7AM2 - chains N and 1 of the 78 polymer chains in the assembly; structure by electron microscopy, 3.40 A resolution.

# Chain N
Name: uL23m
From: Leishmania tarentolae
Reference sequence: Q4QA05 (Q4QA05_LEIMA); numbering as in UniProt (aligned over 1-252)
Amino-acid sequence (252 residues; numbered 1 to 252; the number before each row is that of its first residue):
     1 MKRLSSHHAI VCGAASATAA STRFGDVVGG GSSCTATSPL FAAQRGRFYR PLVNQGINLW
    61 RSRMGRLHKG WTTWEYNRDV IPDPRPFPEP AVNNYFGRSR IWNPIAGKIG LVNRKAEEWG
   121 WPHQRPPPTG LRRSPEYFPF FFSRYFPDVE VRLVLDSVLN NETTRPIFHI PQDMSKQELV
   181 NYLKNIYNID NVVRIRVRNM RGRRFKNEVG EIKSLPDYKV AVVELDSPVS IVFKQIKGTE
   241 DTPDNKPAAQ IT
Not modelled in the structure: 1-46, 236-252

# Chain 1
Molecule: Ribosomal RNA
From: Leishmania tarentolae
Sequence (19000 nucleotides; numbered -1268 to 17729 plus 104 insertion-coded residues; 102 numbers in that range are skipped by the numbering (no residue carries them; nothing is unmodelled there); the number before each row is that of its first residue; a row labelled like 434A-434I holds insertion residues (434A, then the next letters in order); numbers below 1 keep their minus sign (U-1268 is residue -1268)):
 -1268 UUUCAAAAAU UGACUAAUUU UGAUAUUGUU UUGGCUCUGG ACUAAUUAAU UCUCCUUUAA
 -1208 UUUUAUUAUC UAAAAUUUGC AUACUUACAU AUUAAAGUAG UUAGUUUAGA UAUGAAAAUU
 -1148 AGUUAGAUUU CCAUUUGAAU UAGUUAUGUU AAAUAUAGAA UUAGUUAGGG UUGAUAAUGA
 -1088 AAUCAAUUAA GUUUAUAUAU AAAGUUAGUU AGUCAAUAUG AAUUUUUUUG CAAACAUUUC
 -1028 CGGUUGACUU CAUGUGAUUA CACGUACUCC GUUUUGUUUU UAUGUGUCAU GAUUUGCAUU
  -968 GAUUUUUUCG CAACCACACC AUAAAUCUAA UAUACUCAAC AGCACCUACC AAGAGUUAAA
  -908 AAUGAAAUUA AAUAAAAAUA AAAAAUAAAA UAAAAAUAAA AUAAAAAUAA AUUUAAAAAU
  -848 AAAAAUAAGU UUAAAAAAUA AAUUAAAAUA AAAAAUUAUA AAAUGGAAAU UGAAAAAUAA
  -788 AUUACAAAUA AAAGAUUAAA UUUGAAUUAA UUACAGAAAU UAGACACAAC ACGCCCGAUC
  -728 GAUUUCAUGC AUACACUUUU ACUUCGUUUU CGGUUUACGU UUUGUUGUUU GUAUUGGCUC
  -668 GAUGGAUGAA UAUAAAAAGC UUAAAUACAA AAUUUCCAAC AAUUGGAUAA GCAAGAGUUA
  -608 AAAAAUGAAA UUAAAUAAAA AUAAAAAAUA AAAUAAAAUA AAAUUAAAAU AAAAUAAAAA
  -548 AUAAAAAAUU AAAAAUAAAA UUAAAAUAAA AAGUUAGAAA AUAAAAAAUU UAAAAAAUAU
  -488 AAUUUGAAAA AUAAAUUACA AAUAAAAGAU UAAAUUUGAA UUAAUUGCAG ACACUAGACA
  -428 CACAUUUCCG AUCGAUUUCA CGUAUACAUU UGUACUUCGU UUUUGGUUUA UGUUUUGUUG
  -368 UUUGCACUGA UCGAGCAAAA UUUUUAUUUU AUAUAUAAUU UAAACUUUUG UUGUUGUUUG
  -308 UUAGUAAGCA AAAAUAUUUA UGUCAUUUUA AUAUUAUUUA UGUACUUACU AUUAUUUUGA
  -248 UAAAUUUUAA CUUUAAAUAG CAUAAAAACU ACAAUCAAUA AAGCAUAAAA AAAUUUAUUU
  -188 AUGAUUAUAU UAAUAUAAAA UGACCUAAUA UAAUGAAAAU ACUUUAGUGU UAAGUUAUUU
  -128 GUUUUAUUAU GAAAUAAGUU GCACUAUUUA UUGAAUUAAU AAAGAAAGAA UAGAAAUAAA
   -68 UAAGUUAUAA UAUCUUUAAU UUAUUUAUAA UUUCUUUGCA UUUGUAUUUA GUGUGAGUUU
    -8 ACAUUUAAUU UUAUAUUAUU UUAGUGUUAG UAUAUAUUUA AAUUUAAUCA AAGUUAUUAU
    52 UAAAUAAUAU UGAUUUUGGA UGAAUUUAAU UUUUAAUUAU AUUUUUGAAU UUUAAUUUUA
   112 UUAUUUUGAU UUAAUAUUUU UAAAAUAUUA UAUAUUUUAG AUUUAAAUUU GUUGUUUUAU
   172 AUUUAGUUUA AUGUUUAUAA AUUGAUAAUU AAUUUGUUUU AUUUUAAAGU UUUUAUGAAC
   232 UGUGAUUUAU AGUUUAUUAU UUUUAGUUUA AUGUUUAAAU AUUUAACUAG UGAUGGCACA
   292 GUUGUUCUAU AUGUACCUAU AAAAAAUAGU AAAAUUAUUU UAAUUAAAUU AAUAAAUAAU
   352 UAUUAAACUA AUUUUAUAUU AAUAUUAUGA AAAAUU
   389 UAAAAAUUAU UUUUUUUUUU UAAUUUUUAU AUAUUGAAGU AAUAUG
434A-434I UAUUGAAUU
   443 GAAUAUUAAA AAUACAAAUU UAAUUUGUAA UUAAUAAAUA UAUUUUAUUU UAAUAGAUGU
   503 UUAAUGUUAA UUAAUUUAUU AUUUUAAUAU UUAAUAUUUG UUUAUACAAA AGUAACUUUU
   563 UUUGAAUAUA AAGAAUUAUU AUUAUAAAUA UUAUUUUAAA AAUAUAAAAA UAUUGUUAAU
   623 AAAAUUAUCA AGUUUCAAAA GCGUUUAUUA AAUGCGUCGG UCUAAGUAUU AUAUUUAAGA
   683 UUAUUCUUGU AUAUAGAUUU UUAUUUUAAU AAUUCUACAU AAUUAAAAAU UAACCUCAAA
   743 UUAUAUUUAU UAGUAGCAUA GUAAUUUAUU AACUGAUUAU UAAAGCGUUC CAUAGAAAAU
   803 UUUAAAAUUA UAACAAUCUA AAUAAAUAAU AAAUUAAAAU AAAAAUUUUA AAAAAAAUUA
   863 AAAAAUUAAA AUAGGGCAAG UCCUACUCUC CUUUACAAAG AGAACGUUUA UAUGUAAUUG
   923 UAUGUUUGAU UGGGGCAAUA CUAUAUCUAU UUAUAUAGAA AAAGAACUAU AUUUAUUGAA
   983 AUAAUAAAAG G
993A-993Z UUCGAGCAGGUUAACAAGCAUUAAUA
994A-994Z CUAAAUGUGUUUCAUCGUCUACUUAU
995A-995Z UGCUAAAUUAUAAUUGAUUGUUCAUC
996A-996Q AAAAAAGCAAUUCGUUA
  1087 GUUGGGUUUU AAAAUCGUUG UAAAGCAGAU UUGUUUAUAU AUUUAAUUUU UGUAUAUAGU
  1147 UAAAAAUUAA UAUUAGUACG CAAGGAUUCA UUAUUUGUAA UUUAAAUAUA UUAAAUGUUA
  1207 UUUUAUUAAA UAAAAUAAAA UAAGUCAAUU GUUAUUAUUC AUAUUAAUUU UUUUAAAAGU
  1267 UUUUUAAUUU UAUAUUAGUU UAUUUGUUUA AAAAGUAUCU AAUUAAUUCA UUAUUUAGGA
  1327 AUAGUUAAUA AUAAUUUAUA AUUCUGAUUA GAUUUGUUUG UUAAUGCUAU UAAAGGGGUG
  1387 UGGAAAAAGU GUUAAAUUUU UGAUAUAUUU AAAUAAUAAA UAAAAUAUAA CUUAUUAGUC
  1447 AGAAAUGGAU GCCAGCCGUU GCGGUAAUUU CUAUGCUUUU AAAUAUUAUA CAUUUAUUUU
  1507 AUAAAUUUGU UACUAUAUAU UUUUAGUCAA UAAAACUAAU AAUUAUUUUU AUUUGUUUUU
  1567 AAACACCGUU UGGUAUAUGC AAAUAAAAAA UGACAUUAAU UAUUAAUUAU AUUAUAUUAU
  1627 AUUUAUUCAU UUAAGUCAAC AAUAUCUAUU UACUGUUUUU GACAACAUGA UAAGGAUUAU
  1687 AAAUGGUAUU GCAAAUUUUA UAAUCAAAAC UAAUUUAUUA UAUUAAAUUA GCAUGUUUAG
  1747 AUAAAACAAU AAAUUUAGAA GGUAUUGUUG CCCACCAUUC UUUGUAAUAA AGACAACGUG
  1807 CAGUAAUUAA UGUAUUUAUA AAAAUAUAUU UUUUAAUGUU AAAUUUUCGU UGCCUUUUUU
  1867 AUUAUUUAGA AAAUUUAUGA AUUUAUACAA AUCAAUAAUG AAAAUUAUAG UAUUAUUAUU
  1927 UAUGAGGAGA AUUUUCGGAA GGAGGGAUUU UCGGACCAGG AAUGUCCAGA GAGGUUUCGG
  1987 GCAUCAGCGA UUGAUUUUGG GAGAACGGAG CCGCCGAGUG AAAUUUGCCC AGAGCAGAGU
  2047 CGGGAGAAGA GUGGAUCGAC CGAAGAAAAG ACCGUUUUUC GGAAGGGGAG CAGGUCCAAC
  2107 CGAUUUUUUU GCCAACUUGC ACAGGAGGGA GCCAGAAGCG CACUCAAAGU UAGUUUUGGG
  2167 AGAUUUGAAG GGAGAAAUUU CCGAGUUUAU UCAUAUAUUU UUUAGUUUGU GUUAGCAAAU
  2227 UUUGAAAUAC AACUUUUUUG CAAAUUGGAA GAAAACCUCC CAAAUGUAGC UUCCCAAUCU
  2287 UCCUCUCUAA UCCAUUCCCA ACGGUCUUUC CCCCAUCAUC CUCAGAUGUC UCUUCCCCCC
  2347 CAAAAAAUCC UAAAAAUCCA AGUUCAUCUC GCUCUCUCUC CCCUCAAUUU CCUUAAAAAC
  2407 UCGCUUCCUA AACUUAUCCC GAAAACCCCG CUCUUCUUCC CUCUAAAUCU UUAUCUCCUC
  2467 CCCUCCAAAU CUCCCUCAAA UCUCUCCUCU CUUCUCCCGA AACUUUAAUC UUUUUAUUUU
  2527 AUAAAUAAAU UUGGUAUUUA AAAUAUUAUA AUUAAAUAUU CUAAAUUAUU UAAUAAUAUU
  2587 AGAAAUGAAU ACUUUAUUAA AAUAAUAUUA AUGUGUAAUA UAUUUAAUCA UAUUAGAAUU
  2647 CCGUUUAAAU UGAAAUAUAU UGAAUUGUAA UUAUCAAUAC AAUAUAAGUU AUUAAAUAAU
  2707 AAUUUAAUUU UAUAUGUUUU AUAAUUGUAA UUAUUUAGUU UUGAAAGUUU AUAUAUAAAC
  2767 AAGAUAUAAC CUUUUUAUUU UUUAAUACAA UUUUAAAUGA AAUUUAUGAU UUAUUAUUAU
  2827 UAAAUAUUAC UGGCAGACUA CAUGAAAAAU AUAAAAAGGC AUUUGUAUAG GUUUACUUUU
  2887 GGACCUCAAC AUCCUGCAGC UCAUGGCGUU UUAUGUUGUU UAUUAUAUCU UUCUGGAGAA
  2947 UAUAUAGUUU AUAUUGAUGU AAUAAUUGGU UAUUUGCAUC GUGGUACAGA AAAGUUAUGU
  3007 GAAUAUAAAA CUGUAGAACA GUGUUUACCG AUGAAGACUG GAUUAUGUGA GUGUCGUUUG
  3067 CAACGAGCAU UUACUGUCAU UGUGUUUUGA GUAUAUGUUG AGGUGUUGUC UUGCUAUUCG
  3127 CUGUGCAUUU AUGCGUUUAU UAAUGUGUGA GUUUACGCGU UGUUUCAAUG GACUUCUUUG
  3187 UUGCUCUUGU AUGGUUAUGG AUAUAGGAUC AUUGUCGCCA AUGCUUUGAU CGUUUGAAGA
  3247 ACGUGAUAAG UUGAUGACUU UUUUUGAUUU GUGUUGUGGU UGUAGAAUGC AUUUAGCAUU
  3307 UAUGUGCUUA UUAGGUUUAC UUGAUGAUUU UGUAUUUGGG UUUAUAGAUU UUUUAUUGAU
  3367 GUUGUGUAUA UCAUGUUUAU UUGUUUUAGA UUUAUAUGAU UUGCUUUUUA UUGGAAAUAG
  3427 ACUUUUAUAU UUGCGUUUGC GCGGGUUAGC AUUUUUUGAU GUUUUUGAUU UAUGUUUUAA
  3487 UAGUAUAAGU GGUUGUUUGU CUAGAUCGUU GGGUAUGGUA UGAGAUGUUA GAUUAUAUAG
  3547 UUGUUACGAA UUAUAUUUUA UGUUAGUUUU UGAUUAUUGU UUUUGUUAUU UAGGUGAUGC
  3607 AUUUGAUAGA CUUUUUUUGC GACUUUUUGA UAUGCGUAUG AGUAUACUUC UAUGUAAACA
  3667 AUGCUUUUUU GUAGGUUUUU UUGUCUUUGG AUUUGUGUGU UUAUUUGAUU AUAUGUAUGU
  3727 UGAUGUAACU AUAGAAACUA UAAUUAGUUU AUUUUAUAGU UUAUGAUGUU GCAUAUUACC
  3787 AGGAUGUUCA UUUGCUAAUG UUGAACAUCC UAAAGGCGAA UACAGUAUUU UUUUAUGUUU
  3847 UUUAUAUGGA UUUAUAUCAC GUUUACGUAU ACGUUGUGCA GAUUUUGUGC AUAUUUGUUU
  3907 AUUAGAUGUG AUGAUGCGAG GGUUUAUGUU GCACGACUUA GUAGCAGUUA UUGGUAAUGU
  3967 UGAUGUUGUU UUUGGUUCUG UAGAUCGAUA AGCUAUUUAU UUAUAUACAA AAAUGAAAGA
  4027 UGAAUCUAAA AAUUGGUGCG GAGGGGUUUG AUUUUUGUUG GGGUUCUGUC UUACCUGCUA
  4087 UUUGUAUAGU UUAUUUAACU UUUUGUUUAU GUGGAUUAUU UUGUAUUAUG UUUGGUAGUU
  4147 UUGUUUUUAU UGAUUAUUGU UUUAUUUGUU UUUUUUCUUG UCUUGUAUUU UGUUUAGUAU
  4207 GCUUGUUGUG CGAUUUAUUU GUAGAUUCAU UACGGGGUUU GUUUGAUGUU UGUUGUUUUA
  4267 UACGUUGUAU UCAAUAUUGU UUUGUAUGGU UUAUAAUUAG UGAAUUACUU CUUUUUUUAU
  4327 CUUUAUUUUA UGUAGUUUUC AGUUUAGUUU UAUUUGUGAG UGUUGAAUUU GCAUUUGUAU
  4387 UUGUUAUGCC UAUUAUGUUU AGUUGUUUAA UUUGUGAUUU UGGUUUUGUA UUUUAUUGAU
  4447 AUUUUAUUGA UAUUUUUAAU UUAUUAAUUA AUACAUUUUU AUUAUUUGUA AGUGGUUUAU
  4507 UUGUUAAUUU UGUUUUAUUU UUAUUUUGAU UUCGUUUUUU UUUAUGUGUU UUAUUUAUGU
  4567 UAUGAGUCGG UAUAUUAUUU GGCUUUUUGU UUAUGUGAAA UCAAGUUUGA GAGUUUUCAU
  4627 UAUUAUUUGU GACUUGUAGU UGUGGCGUAU UUGGAUCAAU ACUUUUUUUA AUCGAUUUAU
  4687 UGCAUUUUAG UCAUGUCUUU UUAGGUAUAU UUUUGUUAUU UUUAUGUUUU AGUCGUUGUU
  4747 UUAAUUUUUU AUGUAUGGAU ACACGUUUUG UAUUUCUAUA UGUAGUGUGC CUAUAUUGGC
  4807 AUUUUGUUGA UUGCGUUUGA UUUUUUUUAU UACGAUUUGU AUAUUUUGAU GUUUUAAGUG
  4867 UGGUUUACUU AUAUGCAUAA AGGCUCAAUU UUGAAUUUUU AAAUUUUAUU CUAAAAAGCG
  4927 GAGAGGAAAG AAAAGGCUUU UAACUUCAGG UUGUUUAUUG CGUAUUUAUG GUGUGGGUUU
  4987 UAGUUUAGGU UUUUUUAUUU GUAUGCAGAU AAUUUGUGGU GUGUGUUUAG CAUGAUUAUU
  5047 UUUUAGUUGU UUUAUAUGUA CUAAUUGAUA UUUUGUUUUA UUUUUGUGAG AUUUUGAUUU
  5107 GGGAUUUGUA AUACGAAGCA CACAUAUUUG UUUUACAUCG UUGUUAUUUU UUCUUCUUUA
  5167 UGUUCAUAUA UUUAAGUGUA UAGUAUUAAU AAUUUUAUUU GAUACACAUA UUUUAGUAUG
  5227 GGUGGUAGGU UUUGUGAUAU AUAUAUUUAU AGUAAUAAUA GGUUUUAUUG GCUAUGUUUU
  5287 ACCAUGUACA AUGAUGUCGU AUUGGGGUUU AACAGUGUUC AGUAACAUUU UAGCAACUGU
  5347 CCCAGUUAUU GGUACUUGAC UUUGUUAUUG AAUAUGAGGU AGUGAGUAUA UUAAUGAUUU
  5407 UACAUUGUUA AAAUUACAUG UGUUGCAUGU GCUAUUACCU UUUGUAUUAA UACUUGUAAU
  5467 AUUUAUGCAU UUGUUUUGUU UACAUUAUUU UAUGAGUUCA GAUGGUUUUU GUGAUCGAUU
  5527 UGCAUUUUAU UGCGAACGUU UAUGUUUUUG UAUGUGAUUU UAUUUACGAG AUAUGUUUUU
  5587 GGCUUUUUUG AUAUUAUUUU UUGUAAUUUA UUUUAUUUUU AUAAAUUGAU AUUUUGUUUU
  5647 UCAUGAAGAA UCUUGAGUUA UAGUUGAUAC AUUAAAAACA UCUGAUAAGA UUCUUCCUGA
  5707 GUGAUUUUUU UUAUUUUUAU UUGGUUUUUU AAAAGCUGUA CCAGAUAAAU UUACUGGUUU
  5767 AUUAUUAAUG GUUAUUUUAU UAUUUUCCUU AUUUUUGUUU AUAUUAAAUU GCAUAUUAUG
  5827 AUUUGUUUAU UGUAGAAGUU CAUUGUUGUG AUUUACAUAU UCAUUAGUUU UAUUUUAUAG
  5887 UAUAUUUAUG AGUGGUUUUU UAGCACUGUA UGUUAUAUUA GCAUAUCCUA UAUGAAUGGA
  5947 AUUACAAUUU UGAGUGUUGC UUUUGUUUAU GUUAGUUGUA UGUAGAUUAG AUUAAAAAUU
  6007 UAUAUAUUUU UUAUUAAGCG UUAAUAUAUU AAAUUUUAUU UAGAAUAGUA UUAAUAAUCA
  6067 AAGGGUUGGA AGAAAUUUGC GAAAGAAAGG GAUCUUAGAA AGGAAAUUUU AGUUUAAGAC
  6127 CGAGAAGGGG AGAAGGGAGA GAGAGAUUCG UGUUAUUUAA UUUUUAUGGA UUAAUUGCGU
  6187 AUUACUGUAU AACAUAUUUA AAUGUCUAUA UUUUAUUUUG UAUUGUAUUU AUGUAUUAUA
  6247 UGGCUUUUUU AUUUUGUUUU UGCAUUUUAU UAGAUUUUAU AUUAUUUGGA AGUCUUUUAG
  6307 UAGGAGAUGC GUUUAUGGAU GUUUUUUUUU UACGUUAUCU AUUAUGCUUU UUGGAGUGUU
  6367 UUUCAUUAUU AUGUAGAUGU AUAUCUACUU UUUUACGAAU GUUUUGUAAU CUUUUGUCUU
  6427 CGCAUUUUUU GAUGCUUAUG UUUUGUGAUU UUGUAUAUUU UUUUAUUGUA UUUCUAUUAU
  6487 UUUUUUUAAU GUGUGAUAUU AUUUAUUUUA UGAUAUUUUC AUUCGCCAUG CUAUUUUGCA
  6547 UAAUAUUUUA UUUAUUUUUA UAUGCAUUAG AUAUGUUUUG CGCAUUAUUA CAAAUAUUUA
  6607 UAUUUUGUAA UAUGAUAAUG CAAUUAAUCA UGGAUUUUUU AUUGUUAUUA AUUUUUCAUU
  6667 AAUUUAUAGA AUUAAAUCGA AUAAGUUAAU UAUAUCAAAA AAUAGUAUAA AUAUACUACA
  6727 ACUUAAUAUA AAAAAUAGGU UUGAAAAUCG CACAGUAUGU AAUCGUACAA CUCAGAAUCC
  6787 UAUAAAUUGA UAAGAAAAUA UAAAGAUGUU AAUUAUUAGU CUAAAAUAAA AAAUAUAAAU
  6847 AAUAACCAAC CAUAUUAUUG AAAAGAAAAU AAUACAAAUU CCCAUAUAAC UUAAGUGAAG
  6907 UAGUAAACAA AAUACUUUUA AAAAAAAACC AAAUACUAUU GGAAUAGCAC CAAUACAUAA
  6967 AAAAAUACUU GCUAAUAAUA CACUAAUUAA UAAAUUAUUA AAAAAGCUAA AAAAAAUAAA
  7027 GUUAAUUAAA AAAUAAUUUU CAUUAUAUUU AAUAUCGAAC AUAUUAUAUA CUAUAAAAAA
  7087 AUAAUAUAAA AUUAUUAAUA UAAUCAGACU UAAUGAGUAA AUUAAAUGAA AAUUUAGAUA
  7147 CAUAUAAAAG AUGUAAUUUU UAUUAGAAAU AAAUAUUAAA AAUAAAAAAC UAAAAUUAUU
  7207 AACGCUAAGU ACAAAUAAAA GACUUACAAU UGCAAAACUA UUUAAUCCAA UUAACACGCA
  7267 UGUAAUGCAU UGUAUUAUAA UAAGUUUUAU AAAUAUUAUA UAAAAGUAAA UAAAGCAAAU
  7327 AAGCAAAAUA AUAAGUAUAA AGCAAAAUAA GACAUAAAAU GUUAGCAUGU AGAUAAAUAU
  7387 AAACACUCCA AGCCGAAUGU AUAAUUGUUC UAAAAAUAAA AUCAAUAUUG CAAUAUAUAA
  7447 UUUAAAUAAU AUAAGUAAUA UAUAAAAUAA GCAUAAUAUA CCUAAUCAUU CUUCAUCAAA
  7507 UAUUAGAAAA CAAAAAUCAC AGAGAUAAAA ACAGUAAUUU AGUAACAUAU AAUAUAGCAA
  7567 GACAAAUAAU AAUAUAAAGU UUAUUAAAUU UAUCAUAUAA UAAUAUCAUA AUAUUAGUAU
  7627 UUUAUAACCG AAUCUACUUG AUAUUAAUAU AAGAAAAAGU AAUAAGCUAA AUAAUUCAAA
  7687 UAGUAUUGAA AUAAAAAGUA UAUGUAUUAC AUUUAAAAAC AUAAAAAUUA UUAUAUAUUG
  7747 UAUAAUUAUU AUCAUGAAUA CGAAUCUAGU AUCAAAGUUU AAAAAACAAA AAAGAAAAAA
  7807 AAAGCAAAAU AAAAAAAGUA GUAAAAAGAU AAAGCAUAUA UAUGAGUCUA AAAUUGUUAG
  7867 UAUUAUUAUG UUAAUAAUUA CAAUUCAUAU UAAAUCAAAU GAUAAAUAAA AAAGUGAAUU
  7927 AUAAUCACAU AAGAUAAUAA AACUAUAAAG UAAUAAAAAU AAUAUUAUAU GUAUUAAGUA
  7987 UAGAAACAGA AGGAUUUCGA AAGGAGAGGA CAGUUUAAGG AUUUUGAGGA GAAAUUUCGA
  8047 GGGGAAAGGG GGGAACCAGA AGAACAUAGA AGUCAGUUUU CGAUAUUAAA AUAAUAUAGC
  8107 AAUUAUUUUU GUAGUGAACA GUCAAAUAAA AGUAAGAACG CACAUGUAGA AUAAAAAAAU
  8167 AAGUAUAAAU GCUUGCGCUG UUGUAAUUUU UAGUCUAUAA CCAAUUACCC UUGGAUAAAA
  8227 AAACCCAAUA AUUAAGAUAA UUAUAGCUUU AAAACAUAUA AAUAAGCCCC CAAAACAGAG
  8287 ACUGGCUAAU AAUAAUGUUG UCAGUAACAC AUGAUUUAUU UCAAGAACGG AAUAUAAUAU
  8347 AAAAAAGAAU CCUGAUAGUU CUGUAAUCAA CCCAGCGACU AAUUCACUUU CACAUUCCAU
  8407 AUAGUCGAAU GGUAGUUUUA AUCCGUCUAG AAGCAUACUU AUUCAAAAUA UACAUACAAA
  8467 UAAGAUGCCG GCAAUAUAAA AGUUUGUAAU AUAAAUCUGC CCAACACAAA UGUCUUUAAU
  8527 GCAAAAAAAG CUAAAGUAGU CUAACGAAUA UACAGUUGUG UAUAAUAAAA AUAAGCCACU
  8587 UUCAGAAAUA AUACUAAAAA ACAUAGUGCG CAUUGCAGAA AGAUAUACAA AGCAACUAGA
  8647 GAAUAAAAAG CAACCUACAA AAAAUGUGCU AAACAUAUUA CUGAAAACAU GUACGCACAU
  8707 CAUUAUUGUA AUAGUGAAUC CUGUGUCUAA UAACAGUAUA AAACCUAUAG GAAAAUAAAA
  8767 CCAACCAAUA AAAAUGCAGC AUGUAGUAAU UAACAUUGCA CCUAUUAAGU AAAUGAUUUC
  8827 AAAACUAAUU ACAAAAAUGA UAAAUUUAAU AAAAAGUUUU AUUCCGUCAG UUAUUGGUGU
  8887 UAAAAUUCCA AAAAAACAAA GGGCCGGACC UAUUCGUAUU UGAACUAAAG CUAAAAUUCU
  8947 UCUUUCACAA AGACUUACAA AGCCGGUCAA GACAAGAACA ACUAAAAUGU CAAUAAUAAU
  9007 AAUGAUAAUA AUAUCUAUAU UUAACAUUUU UAAUUAUGGC UUUUAUUUUA UCAUUUUGAA
  9067 UGAUUUUUUU ACUGGAUUCU GUAAUUGUUU UAUUAUCUUU UGUGUGUUUU GUAUGUAUAU
  9127 GGAUAUGCGC UUUAUUAUUU UCAGCAUGUU UAUUAGUGUC GAAAUUAAAU AAUGUUUAUU
  9187 GUACUUGGGA UUUCACGGCA UCUAAGUUUA UUGAUGUGUA UUGAUUCAUU AUUGGAGGUA
  9247 UGUUUUCAUU AGGACUUUUA CUUAGGUUAU GUUUGUUAUU AUAUUUUGGU CAUUUAAAUU
  9307 UUGUUAGUUU UGAUUUAUGC AAAGUUGUUG GAUUUCAAUG GUAUUGAGUC UAUUUUAUUU
  9367 UUGGAGAAAC AACAAUAUUU AGUAAUUUAA UUUUGGAAAG UGAUUAUAUG AUUGGUGAUU
  9427 UACGUUUAUU ACAGUGUAAU CAUGUUUUAA CUUUAUUAAG UUUAGUUAUA UAUAAAUUAU
  9487 GAUUAUCUGC UGUUGAUGUU AUACAUUCAU UUGCAAUUUC AAGUUUAGGU AUUAAAGUAG
  9547 AGAACCUGGU CGUUGUAAUG AAAUAGUUUU AUUUUCAUCA AAUAAUGCUA CAGUGUAUGG
  9607 GCAAUGUAGU GAACUUUGUG GUGUAUUACA UGGAUUUAUG CCAAUAGUGA UUUGUUUUAU
  9667 AUAGGUAUAU AAUCUAUAUC AUAAUAUUAG GGGAAAGAAG GACUGAGUCG AAUAUUUGAU
  9727 UUAUUAUGUA UUAGGAGUUA UGAUUUUAUA UUAUGAUGAU UUGAUUUAGA CUUUAUUUUA
  9787 UAUGAUUUCG UUUUUGAUUU UGUAGUGUGU AUAACUUUUA UUUUUGUGUU UGUCUUAGGU
  9847 UUUUUUCUUA GAAUAUUUUU UAGUUUUGUA UUUGUGUUAU UAUUUAUAGU UUUUUUUGGU
  9907 UUAUUUAUGC UUACGUUUAU GUAUAUAGGU UAUUUUAUAU AUUAUAUUUA UAUAUUAUAU
  9967 AAUUUUAUAU GUUAUUUUUU UUGUUUUAGU AUUUCGUAUU UAUUAUAUUA UAUUGAGUUU
 10027 UUUACAUAUU UAUUAUGUUU UAUAUUUAUA GAUUUUAUAU CGUUUUCUAU CCAUUUAAUU
 10087 UCUUAUUUUG GCAUUAUUUA UAUAUUUAAU GUUAUAUUUU GUUCGUAUUU AUUUUGUCUA
 10147 UUUUAUUUUA UAAUUUGUUU UAUAUUUUGU UUUAUAUUUU UUGUUAUUCG AUGUUUAUUU
 10207 AUAAUAGUUU AUGAUUUUUU GUUUUUUAAU UUUGAUAUAU AUUUAUCAUU UUUAAUGUGU
 10267 GAUAUGUUGU AUAUCGAUUA UAUAUGUUUU UUAUUGAUAU AUUUUGGUUU UAUAUUUUCA
 10327 UUUAUAUUAG GCUUUUUUUG UUUUAUAUUU GUUUUAAAUU AUGUUUUUUU AGUAUUAUUU
 10387 UUUGUCUUGG CGUUAUUUUU UGGGUUUUUA UUUUUAUCAU AUGGUAUUUU UAUAUUUUUU
 10447 AUUUAUUAUU UUUUUUGAUU AUUCGUUAUA UAUAGUCGUA CAUGUUUUAC AUUAGUGCAA
 10507 UCGGUAAUUA UAUUUUUUAA AUUUUUAUAC UUUGAUGUUU UUUUUAUAUU UAUAUUUUUA
 10567 UUGAUAUUGU UUAUUAUUUG UUUUUUUGGU UUCUUUUUAA AAGAUUUUUU AUUUUUGAAU
 10627 UUUUUUUUUG AUAUGUUUAU UGUAUUAAUA AGUUAUGAUG UGAAUAAUUA UUGUGCAUUU
 10687 UAUAAUCAUU AUCAACAGUU UUGUGUUACU CAAUUAUUGU CUAUUUAUAU GUAAAAAAAU
 10747 AAAAAUAAAG AUUGUCAAAA AUAUAUAAAA AAAACAAAGC AGAAACACAA UAUUAAAAAC
 10807 AGGUAGUCUA AAACUAUAUG CGCAAAGUCA ACUAGUAAUA AAUAUAAAAC CAUUACACAA
 10867 GGUAUUCAGG UUGAGAAGUA GAAAAAGCAG UAUAGGCUGA AUACGAAUAG AUUAACAAAG
 10927 AAUAAACAAU AGUCUCAAAA UAAAAACACA CAGAACAGUG CGCAUAAAAA CAAAAUUAAG
 10987 CUUGCUAAUA AUAGCAUUCC GUAGAGCAUG AAUGAACUUC AAAAUAAAAA UGACACAGGA
 11047 UAGUCAGAUA UUCUACGAGG AAAUGCAUAC AUACCUAAAC UAUGCAUUGG GAAAAAAACC
 11107 AUAUUAGAUC CUAUAAAAAG CGUACUAAUA AAGUAAAACA UUCAGAAUAA AUAUAAUUCU
 11167 AUAGGUAGUC AUUUUGCAAG AAAGUGAAUA AAUCCUGCAA GAAAUCCAAC AACAGCACCU
 11227 AAAGAUAAAA CGUAGUGAAA GUGACCGACU ACAAAGUAUG UGUCAUGUAA CAUGAUGUCU
 11287 AUACCAACAU UCGCCAAAAA AAGCCCUGUU ACAGCACCAG ACAAAAACAU AAAAAUAAAC
 11347 AUUAUAACAA AAUAUAUCUC AAAUGUAAUU AUAAUAUCUG UAUAAAUAAA ACUAUAGAUC
 11407 CAAUUGAAUA GCUUGACACA UGUGGGUAGG CCAAUCAAAA UAGAUACUCC ACCAAAAUAU
 11467 GCUCUAGAAU CAACAUCCAU CCCUACAACA AACAUGUGAU GCGCUCACAC AAACAUACCU
 11527 AAGAUCGCAA UUAAUAUCAU UGAAUAUAUC AUUGCAACCG CACUGAACAC ACAGCGAAAU
 11587 CCGACUAUUU CAAUAAUAGU AGAGAUAAGA CCAAAUACAG GUAAUAAUAU UAUAUAAACU
 11647 UCAGGAUGAC CAAAAAAUCA AAACAGGUGU UGAAAUAGAA UCAAGUCACC ACCACCAACA
 11707 ACAUCAUAAA AUGAAGUAUU AAAGUUUCUG UCACAUAAAA UCAAGGUCAC ACCUCCCGCU
 11767 AAUACUGGUA AAGUUAUUAU UAACAAAAUA GCAGUUAUAA GCGCAGCUCA AAUAAAUAGC
 11827 GAUCACGAUA AAAAACUAAA GAAUUUUCUA CGACAGCAAA AUACAGUACC AAGUAAAUUU
 11887 AUAGAGUUUA AAAUACUUGA UACACCUAAU AGAUGAACCG CAAACAUAAC AAAGUCACAA
 11947 GCCAAACUUG AAUGAAAGUC UAUACAUAUU AAAGUAGGAU AUAGCGUCCA ACCCACACCC
 12007 AUACCUUCCU CAGUCAAAAA ACCGCUUACA ACACAGCCAA AUCCGGCCAA GUACAUUCAA
 12067 AAACUCAUGU UGUUUAAACG UGGAAAAACC AUAUCGGGAA AACCUGCCAU AACAGGAAUA
 12127 AAGUAGUUCA CAAGACCUCC CAUCAUAACA GGCAUUAUAA ACGCAAAAAC CAUUAUCAAU
 12187 CCAUGCGAGG UAAUUAAAAC GUUAUAAAAC UGGUAAUCUC CAAACAAAAC ACCACAUCCU
 12247 AUAAUAGAAA GUUCAAGUCU AAUAAAUAGU GAAUAAACAU AUCCAACGAA UCCUGAUAGG
 12307 AUUGCAACUA AGAGAUAACA CAAACCAAUC AUUUUAUGCG AAACACUUAA ACACACCAAA
 12367 CAAAGUCAAA ACAUUUUCAA UAUAAAAAAU UUAAAUUUAA UUUGUUUGAU UUUAUAUAUA
 12427 GUAAUAAUCC AAUCAAUUUU CGCUCUCGCC UUUCUCCCAC CCCCUUCUGC UUUCUUCCCU
 12487 CCAACCUCUC UUCUUCCCCU CCCUACCUUU CUUCCCCUUC UAUUUCAGUU CCUUCUCCCC
 12547 CUCCCUCCUA AUCCCUGCUC UUCCAAAGUC UCUCUUUCUU CCCCUAAAGU CUUUCCCUGC
 12607 UUUCUAAUUU ACUGAUUAAA AUAGUAUACG UGCUUGGUUA AUGUGUAUUG ACUUCAGUCA
 12667 AAAUAUAAAA GUAGAGCUAG AUUAAAGUAA CUAAAUAAUA AAAUUUAAUA GAUGUUUAAG
 12727 UUUAUAUUGA UUACUUUGAU UUUUUUGUUA UUAUUUUUAA UAGUCAUAUU UAUAUUUAUU
 12787 AAUUAUAGUU UUUGUUUAGC AUUGCAAUUA AAUUAUGUUU AUAUAAAUAU AUAUCUAAAU
 12847 UAUAUUAGUC UAUGAUUUAU UUUUUUCAUG GGAGUUAUUG UAUAUUUUCU UGUUUUUCUU
 12907 UUGUCACGUA AGUUAGUGUC UUACACAAAA UAUUUUUAUG UUUUAUGCUC GUAUUUAUUU
 12967 AUAUUUUUUG AUGUUGUAUU UAUAAUUUUA AUAGAUGACU UUAUGUGUUU UAUGAUUUUA
 13027 UUUGAAAGUU UAUUUUUUCC AAUUUGUUUU GUAAGUUUAU UUUUUAAUUU UAAUAAUAGA
 13087 UUUAUAUUUG CUAUAUUUUA UUUGGUAGUA UUUAGUUCCU UAAGCUCAAU AAUGUGUAUU
 13147 AUGAUUUGUA UAUUAAUUAU UUUUCAUUUU AAUGUUUUGA GUCUGCAUAG UUUUGUUGAU
 13207 GUGUGUAUUU UUGAUAGUUU AUACUUAGGU AUGUAUAUAU GAGUGUUAUU AUUUAUAAUG
 13267 UUUGCUAUUA AGUAUCCAAU CUGACCAAUG CAUGUAUGAU UACCAGAAAU GCAUGUAGAA
 13327 GUCAAUACUG AAUUAAGUGU GUUGUUAGCA AGUGUUGUGU UAAAAAUAGG UUUUUUCGGU
 13387 CUUUAUAAAU UUUUAUUUUU GAGUUUUAAU CAACUUUCGU UAUGGUUUUU AGGUUUUGUG
 13447 GAUUGUUUAG UGAUGUUAGG UUUGACAUUU UUGGCUAUUA CGUUAUUAUU UUUGAGUGAU
 13507 UAUAAAAAAA UAAUCGCAAA UUGGUCUGUU AUACAUACGG GUAUAGCCUU AAUUUUAUUG
 13567 UGACAUAACG AUAUAUUGUU UUUAGGUUUA UUGAUUUUUU GUAAUUUAUC ACAUAUAAUA
 13627 AGUUCUGCAU UAAUGUUUAU AAUGGUCGGA UAUAUGUAUG AUAAUUAUGG UAUUCGAAUA
 13687 UUUUUAUUAU UGGUGUCUUU UUUUGGUAUU AGUUUGUGGA GUUCAUUAUU UUUAGGGAUU
 13747 UUUUUAUUUA AUAUAGAUUU CCCAUUUAUG CUGUUAUUUU AUGUUGAUAU AUUUUUAUUG
 13807 UAUGGGCUAA UUUCAUUAUC AUUUGUAUAU AUUUGUUGUU UUUACAUAAU AAUAUUAGCA
 13867 AUAUUUCUAU CAUCGAUAUA UAUAUAUAUA UGCUUAAGUU UUUAUUCUUU UAUAUGAGUA
 13927 GAUAAAUACU UACGUUUAGA UUUAACAAUA AAUGAUAUUU AUCUAUAUUU UGUUAUAAGC
 13987 GUGAUGGUUA UUUUUCUAUU UUAUUUAAUU UAUUUGUUAU UUUAAUUAAU UUUAUUACAC
 14047 UAUUUUUUUU UCCGUCCAGA UCUUUUAACA AAUCCCAUUC UCCCCCCUUU UCCUUCCCCC
 14107 CUUUUUUAAA ACCUUAAAAG UCCCCUUCUG CGAACUUCUU AUGUCUCGUG UUCUGUCUCC
 14167 CCUGUCUCCC GCUCUGCCCU CUUUCCCUCU UUUCCAAACU AAUCCUAUUG ACCUUUAAUC
 14227 UAAAGUUAAA AACGUGAAUU UUUGAGUGAG UUGCUUUUUG UUAUUUUAGG GAAAAGCCAC
 14287 GAACCAAGCU CCGGAACCGA CGGAAUUGCA AAGAAGAAAA GAAAUUUUGU AUGCUUUUGG
 14347 GGAUCCUAGU UGAAGGAAUU UUGGGGGGAG AGCCAGGAGA AAGAUUUCAC GGAAUUUGUU
 14407 UUCGUAAGCU AAAUUAUAAA UUUUAAUAUU AUAAGUAUUU AAUAUUCGAC UUUAUUUUUA
 14467 UAUUCAGAAU UAAAAAUGUU UAUGUUUUUU UUUAUGUUUU UUUUCAUGUU UGGAUUUGUU
 14527 UGUGGUAUAU UUUUUGUUGG AAGGCAUAUG UUAAGUUUUU GAUUAUCAAU AGUUUUAUGU
 14587 GUUUUUUUAG UUUUAUCUGU ACUAUUUAGU UGUUUUUGUC UUAGUGUAUG UAUAUAUGGG
 14647 UACUGCUUUU AUGAUUUUUG UUUAAUUUUA AUUUUAGACU UUUGUUUUGU UUGAUUAACU
 14707 UUUUAUUGUA AUGGUUUUUA UAUAUUUAUU UUAUAUUUAA UUGAUAUUGU GUUUUGUUUU
 14767 AUAGUUUUUU AUGCAUUCUA UUAUAUGUAU UUUGAUGUAA UGUUAGCCCG UUUUUUCCAU
 14827 AUAUUUUGAU GAUUUGUUUU GUGUAUGAAU UUUUUUAUAU UGUCGUAUGA CUUUUUAACA
 14887 GCUUAUUGUG GUUGAGAGUU GUUAGGUUUA UUUUCAUUUU UUUUGAUAUC AUAUUUUUGA
 14947 UAUAGAUUUU AUGCGUUAAA AUUUGCUUUU AAAGCUUUUU UCAUAAGUAA AAUAGGCGAU
 15007 GUUUUGCUAU UAUUAGCAUU UACAAUAUCA UUUUUAAUAA AUGGCUAUUG UGUGAUUACA
 15067 UUUUAUUUUU UAUCGUUUUU AUGUGUGGAU UAUGUUUUAU UAUUGUUUAU AAUAAUUUUA
 15127 UUAUUAUUGU GUGGUUUUAC UAAGUCUACU CAAUUUGGUU UACAUAUUUG ACUGCCAGAU
 15187 GCAAUGGAAG GACCAAUCCC AGUGUCUGCA CUAAUUCAUG CUGCAACAUU AGUUGUAUGU
 15247 GGUAUUAUAU UGGUUAGUUU UAUUUUUUGA UGUUUUGAUU UUUGAUUUUG UUAUUUUUAU
 15307 GGAUUGCUUG GUUGAGCUAG UUUGAUUUUA GUAAUGAUGA GUUUAUGUGU UUUUUAUAAU
 15367 UUUGAUGUAA AAAGGUAUGU UGCAUUUAGU ACUAUAUGCC AAAUAAGUUU UUCUAUGUUU
 15427 UGUUGUUUAU GUCUAGAUCU AUAUGUAGGU UGUUUAAUUU UUUGUUAUCA UAUGUUUUAU
 15487 AAAGCAACUU UAUUUAUUGU GCUAGGUGUU UGAAUUCAUU UUUUUUUUGG AUUGCAGGAU
 15547 AUACGUUGUU AUUUUUUUAC AUAUUUUUGU GGUUGUAUUU UAGCACGUAU GUUAUUGAUA
 15607 UUUGCUUUGU UAAACUCAUG UUCAUUAUGA UUUUUGUGUG GAUUUUAUUG UAAAGAUCUU
 15667 CUUUUAUGUA UGUUAAUGUU AACAUCAUUU UUUUUUAUAU UAGAGUUUUU GUGUGUGUGU
 15727 AUAUUUUUUA UAUUUUUUAC UGUGUUAUAU AAUUAUUUUU UGUUAUUUUU UUUGUGUUUU
 15787 GUAUUUAAAU GCUUUUGUUU AAUUGAUACA CUUUUUUUAA UUUUUGAUUU UGAAUGCUGU
 15847 CUUGUAUAUU GUACAUUUUG UUUAUAUAUG UGUUUUAUAC UAAUUUUUUU UGUUUUAGAU
 15907 UUUUUAUAUG UUUUUAUUUU UUCAAGUUAU UGCUUAUUUU GAUCUUUUUA UUUAUAUUAU
 15967 AUGUCUUUUU UUGAUAUUGC GAUAUUUACU AUAUUUGUAA UGAUUUCAUU AAGUUUUGUA
 16027 UAUUAUGGUU GUAUUAUAUU UUAUUUUUUU AAUAUUGAUU GUAUUAUGUU UUUUUGACGA
 16087 AUAUUUUUGU UUAUAACUGU CGGAUUUUUA UUUUUUAUAU UUUCGGUAUG AUAUUUUAUU
 16147 UGUUUUUAUA UAUAUAUAUU UAUGUUUGUG UGAAAUAUUG UUAUAUAUUU UAGAUAUAAU
 16207 UUAAAGUAUU GUUUAUUUUU UUGUAUGUUA UUUAUAAUAU ACAUUUAGUA GAGCUAUGCA
 16267 AAUUUAAUUU UGAAUUAAAU UCAGUCUAUC AGAGUAUAUU UUAUUUAGAA AUUUAUAUUA
 16327 UCUUUUAACU CCAAGUUUUU UAAGUAGUGU UUUGCUAUUU UUUGUUAGAA UAUUAAUUGU
 16387 AAAAUACAUA AUUUAUCUAA AUAAUUAAUU AAUGAAAAGU AACUAAGACA AAAAAUGGUA
 16447 UAAAAAGUAA AAUAAGUAUU AUAGAUAAUA GUUAAUUUUU AAUUUUAUUA UGCAAGCACA
 16507 ACGAAUUUAU UUUUAGUAAU AAUACGCCAA UAUGUUAUAU UUCCUGCCCA AUGAUUGUAU
 16567 GAACAAUUUU UGUAUGAUAA AUAAGUCGCC CACACCACGA AAUAACAAAU UUUUGCACGC
 16627 CACAACAAAU UUAUGAACGA GUUUCUGUAU GCCACAACAA AUUUAUGAAC GAGUUUCUGU
 16687 AUGCCACAAC AAAUUUAUGA ACGAGUUUCU GUAUGCCACA ACAAAUUUAU GAACGAGUUU
 16747 UUGUAUGCCA CAACAAAUUU AUGAACUCUG UAUGCCACAA CAAAUUUAUG AACGAAUUUC
 16807 UGUAUGCCAC AACAAAUUUA UGAACGAGUU UCUGUAUGCC ACAACAAAUU UAUGAACGAG
 16867 UUUCUGUAUG CCACAACAAA UUUAUGAACA AGUUUCUGUA UGACACAACA AAUUUAUGAA
 16927 CGAGUUUCUG UAUGACACAA CAAAUUUAUG AACUCUGUAU GCCACAACAA AUUUAUGAAC
 16987 GAGUUUCUGU AUGCCACAAC AAAUUUAUGA ACGAGUUUCU GUAUGCCACA ACAAAUUUAU
 17047 GAACGAGUUU CUGUAUGCCA CAACAAAUUU AUGAACGAGU UUCUGUAUGC CACAACAAAU
 17107 UUAUGAACUC UGUAUGCCAC AACAAAUUUA UGAACGAAUU UCUGUAUGCC ACAACAAAUU
 17167 UAUGAACGAG UUUUUGUAUG CCACAACAAA UUUAUGAACA AGUUUCUGUA UGACACAACA
 17227 AAUUUAUGAA CGAGUUUCUG UAUGCCACGA ACAAAUUUAU GAACGAGUUU CUGUAUGACA
 17287 CAACAAAUUU AUGAACGAGU UUCUGUAUGA CACAACAAAU UUAUGAACGA GUUUCUGUAU
 17347 GACACAACAA AUUUAUGAAU GAGUUUCUGU AUGACACAAC AAAUUUAUGA ACGAGUUUCU
 17407 GUAUGCCACG AUAAACAUAU UUAUAUUAUA UUAUAUUAUA UUAUAUUAUA UUAUAUUAUA
 17467 UUAUAUUAUA UUAUAUUAUA UUAUUAUAUU AUAUUAUAUU AUAUUAUAUU AUAUUAUUUA
 17527 UAUUAUUAUA UUAUUAUAUU AUAUUAUAUU AUAUUAUAUU AUAUUAUAUU AUAUUAUAUU
 17587 AUAUAUUAUU AUAUUAUUAU AUUAUUAUUA UAUUAUUAUA UUAUCAUUAU UAUUAGAAUA
 17647 UUUACUAAUA UAUAUAUAUA UCUAUAUCAA GCUUGUUAGA AAAAACUAUG UUUUUUCUAA
 17707 CAAGAUUGAU ACUCUCGGUA UGG
Not modelled in the structure: -1268 to 33, 389-397, 434A-434I, 614-806, 925-968, 993A-993Z, 994A-994Z, 995A-995Z, 996A-996Q, 1179-17729
Reported in the primary citation:
  - conformationally variable residues (helix shift): U341 to A346

# How chain N and chain 1 interact
Contacting residue pairs - 93 pairs, chain N then chain 1:
  Arg47(N) - U88(1)  sugar contact
  Arg47(N) - A90(1)  hydrogen bond to the phosphate
  Arg47(N) - U91(1)  salt bridge to the phosphate
  Arg47(N) - U103(1)  phosphate contact
  Phe48(N) - U88(1)  base contact
  Tyr49(N) - A90(1)  sugar contact
  Tyr49(N) - U91(1)  hydrogen bond to the phosphate
  Tyr49(N) - U101(1)  sugar contact
  Tyr49(N) - U102(1)  hydrogen bond to the sugar
  Arg50(N) - U213(1)  salt bridge to the phosphate
  Pro51(N) - A100(1)  phosphate contact
  Leu52(N) - A99(1)  phosphate contact
  Leu52(N) - A100(1)  phosphate contact
  Gln55(N) - G320(1)  hydrogen bond to the base
  Asn58(N) - G98(1)  sugar contact
  Asn58(N) - A99(1)  hydrogen bond to the phosphate
  Leu59(N) - A99(1)  hydrogen bond to the phosphate
  Trp60(N) - G98(1)  sugar contact
  Trp60(N) - A99(1)  hydrogen bond to the phosphate
  Arg61(N) - A99(1)  hydrogen bond to the phosphate
  Arg63(N) - G98(1)  sugar contact
  Met64(N) - U96(1)  base contact
  Met64(N) - G98(1)  sugar contact
  Met64(N) - A99(1)  base contact
  Lys69(N) - A316(1)  sugar contact
  Lys69(N) - A317(1)  hydrogen bond to the base
  Trp71(N) - U223(1)  sugar contact
  Trp71(N) - U224(1)  sugar contact
  Trp71(N) - A315(1)  sugar contact
  Thr72(N) - A316(1)  hydrogen bond to the phosphate
  Tyr76(N) - A315(1)  sugar contact
  Tyr76(N) - A316(1)  hydrogen bond to the phosphate
  Asn77(N) - A87(1)  base contact
  Arg78(N) - A87(1)  base contact
  Arg78(N) - U113(1)  hydrogen bond to the base
  Asp79(N) - U85(1)  base contact
  Asp79(N) - A86(1)  phosphate contact
  Asp79(N) - A87(1)  base contact
  Val80(N) - U85(1)  base contact
  Ile81(N) - U85(1)  base contact
  Arg85(N) - A313(1)  phosphate contact
  Arg85(N) - A314(1)  phosphate contact
  Pro90(N) - U65(1)  base contact
  Ala91(N) - U65(1)  hydrogen bond to the sugar
  Val92(N) - U65(1)  sugar contact
  Tyr95(N) - U555(1)  hydrogen bond to the sugar
  Tyr95(N) - A556(1)  hydrogen bond to the phosphate
  Gly97(N) - A556(1)  phosphate contact
  Arg98(N) - U555(1)  hydrogen bond to the sugar
  Arg98(N) - A556(1)  salt bridge to the phosphate
  Arg98(N) - A557(1)  hydrogen bond to the base
  Ser99(N) - U555(1)  hydrogen bond to the sugar
  Ile105(N) - U67(1)  phosphate contact
  Ala106(N) - U67(1)  phosphate contact
  Ala106(N) - U68(1)  sugar contact
  Gly107(N) - U66(1)  phosphate contact
  Gly107(N) - U67(1)  hydrogen bond to the phosphate
  Lys108(N) - U62(1)  hydrogen bond to the sugar
  Lys108(N) - G63(1)  salt bridge to the phosphate
  Gly110(N) - U66(1)  sugar contact
  Gly110(N) - U67(1)  sugar contact
  Leu111(N) - U67(1)  sugar contact
  Leu111(N) - U68(1)  sugar contact
  Arg114(N) - U67(1)  hydrogen bond to the sugar
  Glu117(N) - U67(1)  base contact
  Arg133(N) - G69(1)  hydrogen bond to the base
  Arg133(N) - U72(1)  hydrogen bond to the base
  Val154(N) - U560(1)  base contact
  Asp156(N) - U560(1)  base contact
  Ser157(N) - U560(1)  base contact
  Arg165(N) - U562(1)  base contact
  Ile167(N) - U560(1)  base contact
  Ser175(N) - A568(1)  hydrogen bond to the phosphate
  Lys176(N) - A568(1)  salt bridge to the phosphate
  Arg194(N) - U564(1)  salt bridge to the phosphate
  Arg194(N) - U565(1)  base contact
  Arg196(N) - U563(1)  phosphate contact
  Arg196(N) - U564(1)  base contact
  Arg196(N) - U565(1)  base contact
  Val197(N) - U569(1)  phosphate contact
  Arg198(N) - U560(1)  hydrogen bond to the phosphate
  Arg198(N) - U561(1)  salt bridge to the phosphate
  Arg198(N) - U562(1)  sugar contact
  Arg198(N) - U563(1)  salt bridge to the phosphate
  Asn199(N) - U569(1)  hydrogen bond to the phosphate
  Asn199(N) - A570(1)  phosphate contact
  Met200(N) - U559(1)  sugar contact
  Arg203(N) - U559(1)  salt bridge to the phosphate
  Arg203(N) - U560(1)  phosphate contact
  Arg204(N) - A557(1)  phosphate contact
  Arg204(N) - C558(1)  salt bridge to the phosphate
  Lys219(N) - U569(1)  salt bridge to the phosphate
  Val222(N) - U562(1)  base contact
Other interface residues (no listed pair), chain N (58 interface residues in all): Gly65, Pro86
Other interface residues (no listed pair), chain 1 (47 interface residues in all): A114, A567

# Overview
58 residues of chain N face 47 of chain 1 across their interface, with 26 hydrogen bonds and 11 salt bridges.
Polar pairs include Gln55(N)-G320(1), Lys69(N)-A317(1) and Arg78(N)-U113(1). The paper reports conformational
variability at U341(1).
Chain N is uL23m and chain 1 is Ribosomal RNA, both from Leishmania tarentolae; the structure, Intermediate
assembly of the Large subunit from Leishmania major mitochondrial ribosome, was determined by electron
microscopy, deposited together with 7ANE, 7AIH and 7AOR.
